Entry 3CUE (X-ray diffraction, 3.70 A resolution); this record covers chains A and D of the 6 polymer chains in the assembly.

# Chain A
Protein: Transport protein particle 23 kDa subunit
From: Saccharomyces cerevisiae
UniProtKB: Q03784 (TRS23_YEAST); numbering as in UniProt (aligned over 1-219)
Amino-acid sequence (219 residues; each row starts with the number of its first residue):
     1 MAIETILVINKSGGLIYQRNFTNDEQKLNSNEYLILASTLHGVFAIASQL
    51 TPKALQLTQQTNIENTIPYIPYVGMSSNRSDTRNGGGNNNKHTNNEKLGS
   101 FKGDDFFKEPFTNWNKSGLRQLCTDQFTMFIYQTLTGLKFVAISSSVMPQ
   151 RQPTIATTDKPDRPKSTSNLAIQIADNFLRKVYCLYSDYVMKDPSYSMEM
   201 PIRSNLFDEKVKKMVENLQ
Not modelled in the structure: 1, 56-66, 76-103, 149-168
Reported in the primary citation:
  - mutagenesis - S12K/G14M/L34K, S38R, M200A/P201W/R203S: abolished catalytic activity with GTP-binding protein YPT1
  - mutagenesis - H41A/G42M/A45W/I46R: decreased catalytic activity with GTP-binding protein YPT1
  - mutagenesis - H41A/G42M/A45W/I46R: unchanged growth
  - mutagenesis - S12K/G14M/L34K, S38R, M200A/P201W/R203S: abolished growth

# Chain D
Protein: Transport protein particle 22 kDa subunit
From: Saccharomyces cerevisiae
UniProtKB: P36149 (BET3_YEAST); numbering as in UniProt (aligned over 1-193)
Amino-acid sequence (193 residues; numbered 1 to 193; the number before each row is that of its first residue):
     1 MVSTTQSRSLKAMGEEIWKNKTEKINTELFTLTYGSIVAQLCQDYERDFN
    51 KVNDHLYSMGYNIGCRLIEDFLARTALPRCENLVKTSEVLSKCAFKIFLN
   101 ITPNITNWSHNKDTFSLILDENPLADFVELPMDAMKSLWYSNILCGVLKG
   151 SLEMVQLDCDVWFVSDILRGDSQTEIKVKLNRILKDEIPIGED
Not modelled in the structure: 1-7
UniProt features mapped onto this chain:
  - lipidation: C80 (S-palmitoyl cysteine)
Reported in the primary citation:
  - post-translational modification sites: C80
  - binding site for palmitic acid: C80
  - mutagenesis - E192A/D193A: decreased catalytic activity with GTP-binding protein YPT1

# Chain A / chain D interface
Pairs across the interface (39; chain A residue first):
  K11(A) - M154(D)
  D104(A) - K21(D)
  F107(A) - I17(D)  hydrophobic
  F107(A) - R74(D)
  F107(A) - T75(D)
  T112(A) - A76(D)
  W114(A) - A76(D)  hydrophobic
  W114(A) - L77(D)
  W114(A) - I190(D)
  S117(A) - I190(D)
  S117(A) - G191(D)
  Q133(A) - I188(D)
  T134(A) - I188(D)
  L135(A) - R79(D)
  L135(A) - I188(D)
  T136(A) - E69(D)
  T136(A) - L72(D)
  G137(A) - I188(D)
  L138(A) - E69(D)
  R180(A) - A73(D)
  R180(A) - A76(D)
  Y183(A) - E69(D)  hydrogen bond
  Y183(A) - L72(D)
  Y183(A) - A73(D)  hydrophobic
  C184(A) - A73(D)  hydrophobic
  C184(A) - R74(D)  hydrogen bond
  Y186(A) - E69(D)  hydrogen bond
  S187(A) - E69(D)
  S187(A) - D70(D)
  S187(A) - A73(D)
  D188(A) - T22(D)  hydrogen bond
  D188(A) - D70(D)
  M191(A) - R66(D)  hydrogen bond (backbone-side chain)
  M191(A) - E69(D)
  K192(A) - D70(D)  salt bridge
  D193(A) - R66(D)
  Y196(A) - R66(D)  hydrogen bond (backbone-side chain)
  M198(A) - C65(D)
  M198(A) - R66(D)
Interface residues without a listed pair, chain A (32 interface residues in all): F44, D105, F106, E109, F111, N115, K116, V190, K210
Interface residues without a listed pair, chain D (22 interface residues in all): E16, N20, I68, P189

# In short
32 residues of chain A and 22 residues of chain D are in contact; the contacts include 6 hydrogen bonds and 1
salt bridge. Polar contacts include K192(A)-D70(D), Y183(A)-E69(D) and C184(A)-R74(D). From the paper: a
binding site for palmitic acid at C80(D); S12K/G14M/L34K, S38R and M200A/P201W/R203S of chain A abolish
catalytic activity with GTP-binding protein YPT1; 5 substitutions were tested in all.
Here chain A is Transport protein particle 23 kDa subunit and chain D is Transport protein particle 22 kDa
subunit, both from Saccharomyces cerevisiae. Entry 3CUE (Crystal structure of a TRAPP subassembly activating
the Rab Ypt1p) was determined by X-ray diffraction.
